PDB entry 7X5K | electron microscopy, 3.80 A resolution | chains Q and G of the 20 polymer chains in the assembly

== Chain Q ==
Molecule: 43-nt DNA strand
From: DNA molecule
Sequence (43 nucleotides; each row starts with the number of its first residue):
     2 TTAATTAATT ATAATTAATT ATTAATTAAT TATTAATTAA TTA

== Chain G ==
Molecule: Flax rust resistance protein
From: Linum usitatissimum
UniProt: Q9XEH4 (Q9XEH4_LINUS); residue numbers follow UniProt; this construct covers 27-230
Sequence (204 residues; row label = number of the first residue in the row):
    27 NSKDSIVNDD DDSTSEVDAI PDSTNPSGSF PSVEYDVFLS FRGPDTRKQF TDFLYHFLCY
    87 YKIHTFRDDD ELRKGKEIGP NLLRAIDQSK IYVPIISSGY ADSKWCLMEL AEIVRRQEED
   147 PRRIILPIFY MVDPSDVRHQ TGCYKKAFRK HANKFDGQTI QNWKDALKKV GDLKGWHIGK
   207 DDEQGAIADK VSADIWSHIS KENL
Disordered / not traced: 27-58, 229-230
Sequence notes: engineered mutation Gly197 (Glu in Q9XEH4)
What the authors report for this chain:
  - binding site for the 43-nt DNA strand: Lys171, Lys172, Arg175, Lys176
  - mutagenesis - K200E: decreased catalytic activity on nuclease
  - mutagenesis - K200E: decreased catalytic activity on synthetase
  - mutagenesis - F79A/E209A: decreased catalytic activity
  - mutagenesis - C132A, K200E: unchanged catalytic activity on NADase
  - mutagenesis - C132A: unchanged catalytic activity on nuclease
  - mutagenesis - C132A: decreased catalytic activity on 2',3'-cAMP/cGMP synthetase
  - catalytic residues: Glu135 (citing earlier work)

== How chain Q and chain G interact ==
Residue-residue contacts - 6 pairs, chain Q then chain G:
  DT20(Q) - Lys130(G)  phosphate contact
  DT21(Q) - Lys130(G)  salt bridge to the phosphate
  DA22(Q) - Lys176(G)  salt bridge to the phosphate
  DT23(Q) - Asp128(G)  phosphate contact
  DT23(Q) - Lys176(G)  salt bridge to the phosphate
  DT24(Q) - Lys172(G)  phosphate contact

== Summary ==
5 residues of chain Q face 4 of chain G across their interface, with 3 salt bridges. Polar pairs include
DT21(Q)-Lys130(G), DA22(Q)-Lys176(G) and DT23(Q)-Lys176(G). The paper reports the catalytic residue Glu135(G);
K200E of chain G reduces catalytic activity on nuclease; 3 substitutions were tested in all.
Here chain Q is a 43-nt DNA strand (DNA molecule) and chain G is Flax rust resistance protein (Linum
usitatissimum). Entry 7X5K (Tir-dsDNA complex, the initial binding state) was determined by electron
microscopy together with 7VU8, 7X5L and 7X5M from the same study.
